PDB entry 4QRT | X-ray diffraction, 1.40 A resolution | chains A and C of the 3 polymer chains in the assembly

# Chain A
Molecule: HLA class I histocompatibility antigen, B-8 alpha chain
Source organism: Homo sapiens
Reference sequence: P30460 (1B08_HUMAN); residues 1-276 here correspond to UniProt positions 25-300 (UniProt number = residue number + 24)
Amino-acid sequence (276 residues; row label = number of the first residue in the row):
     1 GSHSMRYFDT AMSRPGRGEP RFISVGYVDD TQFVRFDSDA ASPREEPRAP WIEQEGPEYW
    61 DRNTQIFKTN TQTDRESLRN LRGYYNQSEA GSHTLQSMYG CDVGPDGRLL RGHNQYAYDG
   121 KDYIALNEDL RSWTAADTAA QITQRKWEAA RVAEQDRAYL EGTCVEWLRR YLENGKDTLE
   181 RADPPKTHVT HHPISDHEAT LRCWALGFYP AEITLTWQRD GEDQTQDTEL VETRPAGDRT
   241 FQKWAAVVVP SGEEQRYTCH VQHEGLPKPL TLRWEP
Cystine bridges: Cys101-Cys164, Cys203-Cys259
Reported in the primary citation:
  - conformationally variable residues (side-chain flip): Tyr116

# Chain C
Molecule: Major immediate-early protein
Reference sequence: Q9YRL8 (Q9YRL8_HCMV); residues 1-9 here correspond to UniProt positions 51-59 (UniProt number = residue number + 50)
Amino-acid sequence (9 residues; each row starts with the number of its first residue):
     1 ELNRKMIYM

# How chain A and chain C interact
Residue-residue contacts - 52 pairs, chain A then chain C:
  Tyr7(A) - Glu1(C)  hydrogen bond (side chain-backbone)
  Tyr7(A) - Leu2(C)  hydrophobic
  Asp9(A) - Lys5(C)  salt bridge
  Ser24(A) - Leu2(C)
  Phe36(A) - Leu2(C)  hydrophobic
  Tyr59(A) - Glu1(C)
  Arg62(A) - Glu1(C)  salt bridge
  Asn63(A) - Glu1(C)  hydrogen bond
  Asn63(A) - Leu2(C)  hydrogen bond (side chain-backbone)
  Ile66(A) - Leu2(C)  hydrophobic
  Ile66(A) - Asn3(C)
  Ile66(A) - Arg4(C)
  Phe67(A) - Leu2(C)
  Thr69(A) - Lys5(C)
  Asn70(A) - Leu2(C)
  Asn70(A) - Asn3(C)  hydrogen bond (side chain-backbone)
  Asn70(A) - Arg4(C)
  Asn70(A) - Lys5(C)  hydrogen bond (side chain-backbone)
  Thr73(A) - Lys5(C)  hydrogen bond (side chain-backbone)
  Thr73(A) - Met6(C)
  Thr73(A) - Tyr8(C)
  Asp74(A) - Lys5(C)  salt bridge
  Glu76(A) - Tyr8(C)
  Ser77(A) - Tyr8(C)
  Ser77(A) - Met9(C)  hydrogen bond (side chain-backbone)
  Asn80(A) - Tyr8(C)
  Asn80(A) - Met9(C)  hydrogen bond (side chain-backbone)
  Leu81(A) - Met9(C)  hydrophobic
  Tyr84(A) - Met9(C)  hydrogen bond (side chain-backbone)
  Leu95(A) - Met9(C)  hydrophobic
  Ser97(A) - Lys5(C)  hydrogen bond
  Tyr99(A) - Leu2(C)
  Tyr99(A) - Asn3(C)  hydrogen bond (side chain-backbone)
  Tyr116(A) - Lys5(C)  hydrogen bond
  Tyr116(A) - Met9(C)  hydrophobic
  Tyr123(A) - Met9(C)  hydrophobic
  Ile124(A) - Met9(C)  hydrophobic
  Thr143(A) - Met9(C)  hydrogen bond (side chain-backbone)
  Lys146(A) - Tyr8(C)
  Lys146(A) - Met9(C)  hydrogen bond (side chain-backbone)
  Trp147(A) - Ile7(C)  hydrogen bond (side chain-backbone)
  Trp147(A) - Tyr8(C)
  Trp147(A) - Met9(C)  hydrophobic
  Ala150(A) - Ile7(C)  hydrophobic
  Val152(A) - Ile7(C)  hydrophobic
  Asp156(A) - Asn3(C)  hydrogen bond
  Tyr159(A) - Glu1(C)  hydrogen bond (side chain-backbone)
  Tyr159(A) - Leu2(C)
  Tyr159(A) - Asn3(C)
  Thr163(A) - Glu1(C)
  Trp167(A) - Glu1(C)
  Tyr171(A) - Glu1(C)  hydrogen bond (side chain-backbone)
Also at the interface, not in a pair above, chain A (37 interface residues in all): Met5, Phe22, Asn114
The authors on this interface:
  - residue pairs: Thr69(A)-Met6(C), Thr73(A)-Met6(C), Tyr116(A)-Lys5(C)

# In short
37 residues of chain A face 9 of chain C across their interface, with 18 hydrogen bonds and 3 salt bridges.
Polar pairs include Asp9(A)-Lys5(C), Arg62(A)-Glu1(C) and Asp74(A)-Lys5(C). The authors report contacts
between Thr69(A) and Met6(C), Thr73(A) and Met6(C) and Tyr116(A) and Lys5(C). The paper reports conformational
variability at Tyr116(A).
Chain A is HLA class I histocompatibility antigen, B-8 alpha chain (Homo sapiens) and chain C is Major
immediate-early protein; the structure, Crystal Structure of HLA B*0801 in complex with ELN_YYM, ELNRKMIYM,
was determined by X-ray diffraction (same publication as 4QRU and 4QRS).
